1GDT - chains C and A of the 6 polymer chains in the assembly; structure by X-ray diffraction, 3.00 A resolution.

Chain C:
Molecule: Site I of res DNA
Sequence (22 nucleotides; each row starts with the number of its first residue):
     1 GCAGTGTCCGATAATTTATAAA

Chain A:
Molecule: Protein (gamma delta resolvase)
Organism: Escherichia coli
Reference sequence: P03012 (TNR1_ECOLI); numbering as in UniProt (aligned over 1-183)
Sequence (183 residues; each row starts with the number of its first residue):
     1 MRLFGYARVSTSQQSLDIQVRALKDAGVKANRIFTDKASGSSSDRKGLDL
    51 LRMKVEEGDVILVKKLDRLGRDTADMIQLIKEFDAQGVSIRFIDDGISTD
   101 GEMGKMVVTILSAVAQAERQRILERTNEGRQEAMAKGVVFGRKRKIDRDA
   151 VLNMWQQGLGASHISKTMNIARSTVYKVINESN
UniProt features mapped onto this chain:
  - DNA-binding region: Ala161 to Asn180 (H-T-H motif)
  - active site: Ser10 (O-(5'-phospho-DNA)-serine intermediate)

Chain C / chain A interface:
Contacting residue pairs - 31 pairs, chain C then chain A:
  DG4(C) - Ser162(A)  sugar contact
  DT5(C) - Gly160(A)  phosphate contact
  DT5(C) - Ala161(A)  hydrogen bond to the phosphate
  DT5(C) - Ser162(A)  hydrogen bond to the phosphate
  DT5(C) - Arg172(A)  base contact
  DT5(C) - Tyr176(A)  sugar contact
  DG6(C) - Trp155(A)  phosphate contact
  DG6(C) - Arg172(A)  hydrogen bond to the base
  DG6(C) - Tyr176(A)  hydrogen bond to the phosphate
  DT7(C) - Arg172(A)  base contact
  DT7(C) - Tyr176(A)  base contact
  DC8(C) - Ser173(A)  base contact
  DA13(C) - Arg142(A)  base contact
  DA14(C) - Arg142(A)  hydrogen bond to the sugar
  DT15(C) - Gly141(A)  sugar contact
  DT15(C) - Arg142(A)  sugar contact
  DT15(C) - Lys143(A)  sugar contact
  DT16(C) - Arg130(A)  hydrogen bond to the base
  DT16(C) - Val138(A)  phosphate contact
  DT16(C) - Val139(A)  sugar contact
  DT16(C) - Phe140(A)  sugar contact
  DT17(C) - Thr126(A)  base contact
  DT17(C) - Gly129(A)  phosphate contact
  DT17(C) - Arg130(A)  sugar contact
  DT17(C) - Ala133(A)  sugar contact
  DT17(C) - Val138(A)  phosphate contact
  DT17(C) - Phe140(A)  sugar contact
  DA18(C) - Arg125(A)  sugar contact
  DA18(C) - Thr126(A)  sugar contact
  DA18(C) - Gly129(A)  phosphate contact
  DT19(C) - Arg125(A)  hydrogen bond to the sugar
Interface residues without a listed pair, chain C (13 interface residues in all): DA20
Interface residues without a listed pair, chain A (19 interface residues in all): Asn180

Summary:
The interface between chain C and chain A involves 13 residues on one side and 19 on the other, with 7
hydrogen bonds. Polar pairs include DG6(C)-Arg172(A), DT16(C)-Arg130(A) and DA14(C)-Arg142(A). Curated
annotation (UniProt) lists active-site residue Ser10(A) on chain A.
Here chain C is Site I of res DNA and chain A is Protein (gamma delta resolvase) (Escherichia coli). Entry
1GDT (Crystal structure of a site-specific recombinase, gamma-delta resolvase complexed with a 34 bp cleavage
site) was determined by X-ray diffraction.
